Entry 8QOG (electron microscopy, 3.10 A resolution); this record covers chains B and C of the 4 polymer chains in the assembly.

Chain B:
Name: Serine palmitoyltransferase 1
Organism: Saccharomyces cerevisiae
Notes: EC 2.3.1.50
UniProt: P25045 (LCB1_YEAST); the construct has insertions or renumbered stretches relative to UniProt, so the offset changes along the chain: -21 to -13 = UniProt 1-9; 10-558 = UniProt 10-558
Chain sequence (580 residues; numbered -21 to 558; the number before each row is that of its first residue; numbers below 1 keep their minus sign (Met-21 is residue -21)):
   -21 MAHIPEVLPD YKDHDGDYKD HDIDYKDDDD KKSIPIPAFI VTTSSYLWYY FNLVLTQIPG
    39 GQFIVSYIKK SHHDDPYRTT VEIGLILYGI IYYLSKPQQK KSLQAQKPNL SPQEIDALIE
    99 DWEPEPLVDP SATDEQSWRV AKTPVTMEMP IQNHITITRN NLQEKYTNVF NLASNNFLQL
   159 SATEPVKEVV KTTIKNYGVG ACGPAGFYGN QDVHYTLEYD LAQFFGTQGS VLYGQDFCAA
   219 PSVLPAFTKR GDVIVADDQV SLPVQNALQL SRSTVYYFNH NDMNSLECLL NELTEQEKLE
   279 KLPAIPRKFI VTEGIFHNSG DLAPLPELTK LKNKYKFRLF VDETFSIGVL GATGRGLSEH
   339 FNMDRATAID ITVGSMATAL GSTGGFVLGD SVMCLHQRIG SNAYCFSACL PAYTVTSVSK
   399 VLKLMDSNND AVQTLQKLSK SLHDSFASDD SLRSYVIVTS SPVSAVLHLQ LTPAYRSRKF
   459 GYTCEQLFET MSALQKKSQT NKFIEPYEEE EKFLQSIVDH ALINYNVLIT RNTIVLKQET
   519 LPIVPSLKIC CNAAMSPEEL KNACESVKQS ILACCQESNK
Unresolved in the structure: -21 to 53, 554-558
Sequence notes: insertion (-12 to 9)
UniProt features mapped onto this chain:
  - modified residue: Thr121 (Phosphothreonine)
Ligand contacts: pyridoxal phosphate (PLP): Phe384, Ser385, Ala386
Reported in the primary citation:
  - mutagenesis - Y55DEL: decreased binding to ORM2 isoform 1
  - mutagenesis - Y55DEL: increased catalytic activity

Chain C:
Name: Serine palmitoyltransferase 2
Organism: Saccharomyces cerevisiae
Notes: EC 2.3.1.50
UniProt: P40970 (LCB2_YEAST); numbering as in UniProt (aligned over 1-561)
Chain sequence (561 residues; numbered 1 to 561; the number before each row is that of its first residue):
     1 MSTPANYTRV PLCEPEELPD DIQKENEYGT LDSPGHLYQV KSRHGKPLPE PVVDTPPYYI
    61 SLLTYLNYLI LIILGHVHDF LGMTFQKNKH LDLLEHDGLA PWFSNFESFY VRRIKMRIDD
   121 CFSRPTTGVP GRFIRCIDRI SHNINEYFTY SGAVYPCMNL SSYNYLGFAQ SKGQCTDAAL
   181 ESVDKYSIQS GGPRAQIGTT DLHIKAEKLV ARFIGKEDAL VFSMGYGTNA NLFNAFLDKK
   241 CLVISDELNH TSIRTGVRLS GAAVRTFKHG DMVGLEKLIR EQIVLGQPKT NRPWKKILIC
   301 AEGLFSMEGT LCNLPKLVEL KKKYKCYLFI DEAHSIGAMG PTGRGVCEIF GVDPKDVDIL
   361 MGTFTKSFGA AGGYIAADQW IIDRLRLDLT TVSYSESMPA PVLAQTISSL QTISGEICPG
   421 QGTERLQRIA FNSRYLRLAL QRLGFIVYGV ADSPVIPLLL YCPSKMPAFS RMMLQRRIAV
   481 VVVAYPATPL IESRVRFCMS ASLTKEDIDY LLRHVSEVGD KLNLKSNSGK SSYDGKRQRW
   541 DIEEVIRRTP EDCKDDKYFV N
Unresolved in the structure: 1-6
UniProt features mapped onto this chain:
  - modified residue: Lys366 (N6-(pyridoxal phosphate)lysine)
  - mutagenesis: His334 (H334F: Loss of activity. No effect on interaction with LCB1), Lys366 (K366T: Loss of activity. No effect on interaction with LCB1)
Covalently attached groups: pyridoxal phosphate (PLP) linked to Lys366
Ligand contacts:
  - pyridoxal phosphate (PLP): Met224, Gly225, Tyr226, Asn229, His250, Ser252, Asp331, Ala333, His334, Thr363, Thr365
  - Q7G (2-{[(4-O-alpha-D-glucopyranosyl-alpha-D-glucopyranosyl)oxy]methyl}-4-{[(3beta,9beta,14beta,17beta,25R)-spirost-5-en-3-yl]oxy}butyl 4-O-alpha-D-glucopyranosyl-alpha-D-glucopyranoside): His76, Val77, Asp79, Phe80, Met83, Thr84, Leu94, Ser104, Asn105, Phe106
  - WAR (N-[(2S,3S,4R)-1,3,4-tris(oxidanyl)octadecan-2-yl]heptacosanamide): Tyr65, Tyr68, Ile70, Ile72, Ile73, Leu74, His76, Val77, Phe106, Tyr110, Leu490
Reported in the primary citation:
  - binding site for pyridoxal phosphate: Lys366
  - catalytic residues: Lys366 (citing earlier work)

Interface between chain B and chain C:
Residue-residue contacts (130; chain B residue first):
  Gln82(B) with Pro288(C); Lys289(C)
  Ala83(B) with Pro288(C), hydrophobic
  Lys85(B) with Val284(C), hydrogen bond (side chain-backbone)
  Ile93(B) with Arg280(C)
  Ile97(B) with Ile283(C), hydrophobic; Val284(C), hydrophobic
  Trp100(B) with Pro293(C); Trp294(C), hydrogen bond (side chain-backbone); Ile297(C), hydrophobic; Tyr324(C); Lys325(C)
  Pro102(B) with Lys295(C)
  Glu103(B) with Lys295(C), hydrogen bond (backbone-backbone); Tyr327(C), hydrogen bond (backbone-side chain)
  Pro104(B) with Lys296(C); Tyr327(C)
  Leu105(B) with Phe236(C), hydrophobic; Lys296(C), hydrogen bond (backbone-side chain); Tyr327(C)
  Val106(B) with Trp380(C); Ile381(C), hydrophobic
  Asp107(B) with Arg384(C), hydrogen bond (backbone-side chain)
  Thr111(B) with Arg384(C)
  Gln114(B) with Arg384(C); Leu387(C)
  Val118(B) with Leu387(C), hydrophobic
  Thr121(B) with Arg194(C); Ala195(C); Thr199(C)
  Pro122(B) with Gln196(C); Thr199(C)
  Val123(B) with Thr199(C); Thr200(C); Asp201(C)
  Thr124(B) with Thr199(C); Thr200(C); Asp201(C)
  Glu126(B) with Tyr186(C); Asp201(C)
  Met127(B) with Tyr186(C)
  Pro128(B) with Lys185(C); Ser187(C)
  Ile129(B) with Gln189(C)
  Ala151(B) with Ile197(C)
  Asn153(B) with Gly191(C), hydrogen bond (backbone-backbone); Gly192(C); Pro193(C)
  Asn154(B) with Gln189(C); Ser190(C)
  Gln157(B) with Gln189(C)
  Ser159(B) with Ile188(C)
  Val168(B) with Ile188(C), hydrophobic
  Lys169(B) with Asp184(C), salt bridge
  Ile172(B) with Leu180(C), hydrophobic
  Lys173(B) with Ser171(C)
  Tyr175(B) with Thr127(C); Val129(C)
  Val177(B) with Gln405(C)
  Gly178(B) with Gly369(C)
  Ala179(B) with Pro130(C)
  Cys180(B) with Ser162(C), hydrogen bond (backbone-side chain)
  Gly184(B) with Ser123(C), hydrogen bond (backbone-backbone)
  Phe185(B) with Val481(C), hydrophobic
  Tyr186(B) with Arg124(C), hydrogen bond; Thr126(C); Ser161(C); Ala479(C); Val480(C)
  Asn188(B) with Thr126(C), hydrogen bond (backbone-side chain)
  Gln189(B) with Thr126(C), hydrogen bond; Thr127(C); Gly128(C), hydrogen bond (side chain-backbone)
  Asp190(B) with Pro11(C); Leu12(C); Thr126(C); Thr127(C); Ile137(C)
  Tyr193(B) with Val10(C), hydrophobic
  Thr194(B) with Leu12(C)
  Tyr197(B) with Arg9(C)
  Gln213(B) with Met224(C); Ser395(C), hydrogen bond
  Asp214(B) with Glu396(C)
  Phe215(B) with Asn231(C); Thr390(C); Tyr394(C), hydrophobic; Ser395(C)
  Phe225(B) with Trp102(C), hydrophobic
  Lys227(B) with Glu107(C), salt bridge
  Leu240(B) with Thr390(C); Tyr394(C), hydrophobic
  Gln247(B) with Leu259(C)
  Leu248(B) with Arg258(C)
  Arg250(B) with Arg258(C)
  Ile283(B) with Glu95(C); Ala100(C)
  Arg285(B) with Pro101(C); Trp102(C), hydrogen bond (side chain-backbone)
  Arg316(B) with Ala100(C), hydrogen bond (side chain-backbone)
  Ala355(B) with Glu396(C)
  Gly359(B) with Ile188(C)
  Thr361(B) with Glu396(C)
  Gly362(B) with Glu396(C)
  Val370(B) with Phe103(C), hydrophobic
  His374(B) with Phe103(C)
  Asn380(B) with Tyr226(C)
  Phe384(B) with Tyr226(C); His250(C); Thr251(C)
  Ser385(B) with Met224(C)
  Ala386(B) with Thr365(C)
  Tyr391(B) with Ile188(C), hydrophobic; Pro399(C)
  Ser476(B) with Asp238(C); Lys239(C), hydrogen bond; Lys295(C)
  Thr478(B) with Lys295(C)
  Leu506(B) with Ile197(C), hydrophobic
  Thr508(B) with Gln196(C)
  Thr511(B) with Ser393(C)
  Ile512(B) with Tyr394(C)
  Val513(B) with Leu389(C); Ser393(C); Tyr394(C)
  Lys515(B) with Asp388(C), salt bridge
  Gln516(B) with Asn234(C); Thr390(C)
  Glu517(B) with Tyr394(C), hydrogen bond
  Lys526(B) with Gln196(C), hydrogen bond
Other interface residues (no listed pair), chain B (106 interface residues in all): Gln84, Pro108, Met125, Asn149, Ser152, Ala160, Asn174, Gly176, Pro182, Val191, Gly212, Cys216, Asn244, Ala282, Pro284, Phe287, Lys314, Phe315, Ile349, Asp368, Met371, Ile377, Ala381, Ser395, Gln473, Lys475
Other interface residues (no listed pair), chain C (107 interface residues in all): Cys13, Pro15, Asp97, Gly98, Leu99, Lys115, Phe122, Pro125, Cys136, Tyr163, Ala169, Ala179, Val183, Gly227, Ala235, Lys240, Thr255, Leu285, Gln287, Asn291, Ile359, Arg386, Thr391, Ser397, Pro401, Val402

Overview:
106 residues of chain B and 107 residues of chain C are in contact, with 19 hydrogen bonds and 3 salt bridges.
Among the polar pairs are Lys169(B)-Asp184(C), Lys227(B)-Glu107(C) and Lys515(B)-Asp388(C). Bound to chain B:
pyridoxal phosphate. The paper reports the catalytic residue Lys366(C); Y55DEL of chain B reduces binding to
ORM2 isoform 1.
Here chain B is Serine palmitoyltransferase 1 and chain C is Serine palmitoyltransferase 2, both from
Saccharomyces cerevisiae. Entry 8QOG (Cryo-EM structure of the yeast SPT-Orm2-Monomer complex) was determined
by electron microscopy (same publication as 8QOF).
